1X8K - chains A and B; structure by X-ray diffraction, 2.75 A resolution.

Chain A (and B):
Name: retinol dehydratase
From: Spodoptera frugiperda
Notes: chain B of this document is another copy of the same molecule, construct and numbering; everything in this record applies to it too
Reference sequence: Q26490 (Q26490_SPOFR); residues 1-351 here = UniProt positions 1-351
Sequence (351 residues; each row starts with the number of its first residue):
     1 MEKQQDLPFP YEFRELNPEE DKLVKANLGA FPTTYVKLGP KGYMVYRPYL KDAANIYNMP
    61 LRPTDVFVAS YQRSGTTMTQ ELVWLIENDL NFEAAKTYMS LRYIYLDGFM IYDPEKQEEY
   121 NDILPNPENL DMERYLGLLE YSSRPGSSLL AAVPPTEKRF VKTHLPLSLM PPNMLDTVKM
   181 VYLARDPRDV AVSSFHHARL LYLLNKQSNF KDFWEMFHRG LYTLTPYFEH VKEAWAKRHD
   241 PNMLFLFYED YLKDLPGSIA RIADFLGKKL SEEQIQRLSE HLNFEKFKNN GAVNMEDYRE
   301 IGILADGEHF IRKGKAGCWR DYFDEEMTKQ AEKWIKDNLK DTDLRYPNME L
Unresolved in the structure: 1-5, 350-351
Sequence notes: engineered mutation S258 (Cys in Q26490), S279 (Cys in Q26490)
Bound ions: Ca2+: E118, N121, D122; ethyl mercury ion near C318 (its only coordinating residue here)
Ligand contacts:
  - adenosine-3'-5'-diphosphate (A3P): Q72, R73, S74, G75, T76, T77, M78, R185, S193, Y248, L252, L282, N283, F284, F287, F310, I311, R312, K313, G314, K315
  - anhydroretinol (ANR): F31, Y105, I111, Y120, Y135, L138, L139, S142, K162, H164, H197, L201, L203, M295, Y298, I303, F310
From the paper describing this entry:
  - catalytic residues: Y120, Y135 (proposed by the authors, not directly observed)
  - conformationally variable residues (side-chain flip): Y298
  - binding site for ethyl mercury ion: C318
  - catalytic residues: R73, K162, H164, H197 (by similarity / conservation)
  - mutagenesis - C258S/C279S: unchanged catalytic activity

Interface between chain A and chain B:
Residue-residue contacts (1):
  K22(A) with E296(B)

Summary:
Chain A and chain B each contribute 1 residues to their interface. Ligands of chain A: anhydroretinol and
adenosine-3'-5'-diphosphate. E118(A), N121(A) and D122(A) coordinate Ca2+. The paper reports catalytic
residues Y120(A), Y135(A) and R73(A) among others; C258S/C279S of chain A leave catalytic activity unchanged.
Both chains are retinol dehydratase (Spodoptera frugiperda). Entry 1X8K (Crystal structure of retinol
dehydratase in complex with anhydroretinol and inactive cofactor PAP) was determined by X-ray diffraction,
deposited together with 1X8J and 1X8L.
